PDB entry 621P | X-ray diffraction, 2.40 A resolution | chain A

[Chain A]
Name: H-ras P21 protein
From: Homo sapiens
Reference sequence: P01112 (RASH_HUMAN); numbering as in UniProt (aligned over 1-166)
Amino-acid sequence (166 residues; numbered 1 to 166; the number before each row is that of its first residue):
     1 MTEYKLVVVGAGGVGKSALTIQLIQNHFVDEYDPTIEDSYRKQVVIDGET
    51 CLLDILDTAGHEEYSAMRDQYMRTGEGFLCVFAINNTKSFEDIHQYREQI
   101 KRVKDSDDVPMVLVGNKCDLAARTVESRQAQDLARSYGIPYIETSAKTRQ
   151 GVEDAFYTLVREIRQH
Construct notes: engineered mutation H61 (Gln in P01112)
Ion coordination: Mg2+: S17, T35 (together with GMP-PNP)
Residues lining bound ligands: GMP-PNP (GNP; phosphoaminophosphonic acid-guanylate ester): A11, G12, G13, V14, G15, K16, S17, A18, F28, V29, D30, E31, P34, T35, T58, A59, G60, N116, K117, D119, L120, S145, A146, K147
Swiss-Prot annotation at these positions:
  - region: H166 (Hypervariable region)
  - motif: Y32 to Y40 (Effector region)
  - binding site (GTP): G13 to A18, V29 to T35, A59, G60, N116 to D119, S145 to K147
  - modified residue: M1 (N-acetylmethionine), T2 (N-acetylthreonine), C118 (S-nitrosocysteine)
  - glycosylation: T35 (Microbial infection: O-linked (Glc) threonine)
  - natural variant: G12 (G12A: In CSTLO; G12C: In CSTLO; G12D: In CSTLO; G12E: In CSTLO; G12S: In CSTLO and CMEMS; G12V: In CSTLO, bladder carcinoma and CMEMS), G13 (G13C: In CSTLO; G13D: In CSTLO; G13R: In SFM), Q22 (Q22K: In CMEMS), E37 (E37EE: In CSTLO), T58 (T58I: In CSTLO), E63 (E63K: In CMEMS), S89 (S89C: Found in a patient with severe fetal hydrops and pleural effusion; uncertain significance), K117 (K117R: In CSTLO), A146 (A146T: In CSTLO; A146V: In CSTLO)
  - mutagenesis: S17 (S17N: Dominant negative. Prevents PLCE1 EGF-induced recruitment to plasma membrane. No effect on subcellular location of isoform 2), N26 (N26G: Loss of interaction with PLCE1; when associated with V-12), V29 (V29A: No effect on interaction with PLCE1; when associated with V-12), Y32 (Y32F: Loss of interaction and recruitment to plasma membrane of PLCE1; when associated with V-12), P34 (P34G: No effect on interaction with PLCE1; when associated with V-12), T35 (T35S: Loss of interaction with PLCE1; when associated with V-12), E37 (E37G: No effect on interaction with PLCE1; when associated with V-12), D38 (D38N: No effect on interaction with PLCE1; when associated with V-12), S39 (S39C: No effect on interaction with PLCE1; when associated with V-12), A59 (A59T: Loss of GTPase activity and creation of an autophosphorylation site), A83 (A83T: GTP-binding activity reduced by factor of 30), C118 (C118S: Abolishes S-nitrosylation. No stimulation of guanine nucleotide exchange), 3 further mutagenesis entries in UniProt

[In short]
Bound to chain A: GMP-PNP. The Mg2+ site is built by S17 and T35. Curated annotation (UniProt) lists 22
GTP-binding residues and 16 mutagenesis sites.
Chain A is H-ras P21 protein (Homo sapiens); the structure, Three-dimensional structures of H-ras P21 mutants:
molecular basis for their inability to function as signal switch ..., was determined by X-ray diffraction
(same publication as 221P, 421P, 521P and 721P).
